7B9V - chains I and Q of the 50 polymer chains in the assembly; structure by electron microscopy, 2.80 A resolution.

# Chain I
Molecule: Branched intron and 3' exon of UBC4 pre-mRNA
Sequence (95 nucleotides; each row starts with the number of its first residue):
     1 GUAUGUCUAA AGUUAUGGCC ACGUUUCAAA UGCGUGCUUU UUUUUUAAAA CUUAUGCUCU
    61 UAUUUACUAA CAAAAUCAAC AUGCUAUUGA ACUAG
Unresolved in the structure: 18-54, 93-95
Ion coordination: Mg2+ site 1: G1, A70 (shared with 3 residues of chain 6); Mg2+ site 2: G1 (shared with 2 residues of chain 6; 1 residue of chain E)

# Chain Q
Name: Pre-mRNA-splicing factor ATP-dependent RNA helicase PRP16
Source organism: Saccharomyces cerevisiae
UniProt: A0A6V8RSY7 (A0A6V8RSY7_YEASX); residues 1-1071 here = UniProt positions 1-1071
Sequence (1071 residues; each row starts with the number of its first residue):
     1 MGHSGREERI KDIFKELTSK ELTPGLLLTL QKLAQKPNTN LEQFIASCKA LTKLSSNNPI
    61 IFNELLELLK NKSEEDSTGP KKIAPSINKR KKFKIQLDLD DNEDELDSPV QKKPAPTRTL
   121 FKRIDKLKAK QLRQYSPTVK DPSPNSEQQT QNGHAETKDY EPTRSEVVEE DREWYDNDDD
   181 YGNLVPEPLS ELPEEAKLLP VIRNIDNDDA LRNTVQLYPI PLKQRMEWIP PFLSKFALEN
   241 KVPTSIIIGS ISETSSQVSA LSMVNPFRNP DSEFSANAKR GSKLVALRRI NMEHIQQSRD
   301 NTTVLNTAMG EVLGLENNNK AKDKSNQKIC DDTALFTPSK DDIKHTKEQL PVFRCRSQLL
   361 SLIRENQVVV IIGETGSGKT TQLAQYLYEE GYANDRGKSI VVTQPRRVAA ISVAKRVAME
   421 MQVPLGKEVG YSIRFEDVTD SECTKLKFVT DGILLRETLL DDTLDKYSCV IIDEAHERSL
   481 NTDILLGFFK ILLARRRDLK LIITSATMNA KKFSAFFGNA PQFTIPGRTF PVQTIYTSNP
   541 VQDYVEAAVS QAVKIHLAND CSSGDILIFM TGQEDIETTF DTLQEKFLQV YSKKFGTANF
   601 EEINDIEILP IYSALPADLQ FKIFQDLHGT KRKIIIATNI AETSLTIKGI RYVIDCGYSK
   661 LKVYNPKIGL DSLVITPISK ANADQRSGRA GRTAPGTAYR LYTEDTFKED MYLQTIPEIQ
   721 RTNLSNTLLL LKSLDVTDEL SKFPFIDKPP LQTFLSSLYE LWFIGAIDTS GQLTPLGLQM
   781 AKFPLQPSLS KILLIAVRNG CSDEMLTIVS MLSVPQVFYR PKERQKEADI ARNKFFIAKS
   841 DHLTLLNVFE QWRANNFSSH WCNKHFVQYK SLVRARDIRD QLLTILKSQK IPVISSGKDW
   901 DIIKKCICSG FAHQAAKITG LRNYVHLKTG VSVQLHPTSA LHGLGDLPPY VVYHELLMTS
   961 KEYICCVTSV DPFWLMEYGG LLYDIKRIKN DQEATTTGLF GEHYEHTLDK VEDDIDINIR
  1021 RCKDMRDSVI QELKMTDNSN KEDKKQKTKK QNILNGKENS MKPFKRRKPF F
Unresolved in the structure: 1-337, 591-604, 920-923, 980-1071

# Chain I / chain Q interface
Pairs across the interface (40; chain I residue first):
  U87(I) / Pro-937(Q)  base contact
  U87(I) / His-942(Q)  base contact
  U87(I) / Gly-943(Q)  base contact
  U87(I) / Leu-944(Q)  hydrogen bond to the base
  U88(I) / Glu-574(Q)  hydrogen bond to the sugar
  U88(I) / Arg-820(Q)  hydrogen bond to the sugar
  U88(I) / His-936(Q)  base contact
  U88(I) / Pro-937(Q)  sugar contact
  U88(I) / Thr-938(Q)  base contact
  U88(I) / Ser-960(Q)  phosphate contact
  G89(I) / Leu-673(Q)  sugar contact
  G89(I) / His-936(Q)  salt bridge to the phosphate
  G89(I) / Leu-957(Q)  base contact
  G89(I) / Thr-959(Q)  hydrogen bond to the phosphate
  G89(I) / Ser-960(Q)  hydrogen bond to the phosphate
  G89(I) / Cys-965(Q)  hydrogen bond to the base
  A90(I) / Thr-571(Q)  sugar contact
  A90(I) / Gly-572(Q)  phosphate contact
  A90(I) / Gln-573(Q)  hydrogen bond to the phosphate
  A90(I) / Glu-574(Q)  hydrogen bond to the phosphate
  A90(I) / Thr-638(Q)  phosphate contact
  A90(I) / Asn-639(Q)  hydrogen bond to the sugar
  A90(I) / Ser-659(Q)  base contact
  A90(I) / Lys-660(Q)  base contact
  A90(I) / Leu-661(Q)  base contact
  A90(I) / Lys-662(Q)  base contact
  A90(I) / Leu-673(Q)  base contact
  A91(I) / Tyr-612(Q)  phosphate contact
  A91(I) / Ser-613(Q)  hydrogen bond to the phosphate
  A91(I) / Ala-614(Q)  phosphate contact
  A91(I) / Thr-638(Q)  hydrogen bond to the phosphate
  A91(I) / Asn-639(Q)  sugar contact
  A91(I) / Ser-644(Q)  phosphate contact
  A91(I) / Lys-662(Q)  hydrogen bond to the base
  C92(I) / Pro-405(Q)  phosphate contact
  C92(I) / Arg-406(Q)  phosphate contact
  C92(I) / Ser-613(Q)  phosphate contact
  C92(I) / Ile-640(Q)  phosphate contact
  C92(I) / Ser-644(Q)  hydrogen bond to the phosphate
  C92(I) / Pro-815(Q)  base contact
Other interface residues (no listed pair), chain I (7 interface residues in all): A86
Other interface residues (no listed pair), chain Q (32 interface residues in all): Gln-816, Tyr-963
From the paper, about this interface:
  - interface residues, chain I: U87(I)

# Overview
The interface between chain I and chain Q involves 7 residues on one side and 32 on the other; the contacts
include 13 hydrogen bonds and 1 salt bridge. Polar contacts include U87(I)/Leu-944(Q), G89(I)/Cys-965(Q) and
A91(I)/Lys-662(Q). G1(I) and A70(I) form the Mg2+ site 1. The paper reports the interface residue U87(I).
Here chain I is Branched intron and 3' exon of UBC4 pre-mRNA and chain Q is Pre-mRNA-splicing factor
ATP-dependent RNA helicase PRP16 (Saccharomyces cerevisiae). Entry 7B9V (Yeast C complex spliceosome at 2.8
Angstrom resolution with Prp18/Slu7 bound) was determined by electron microscopy.
